PDB entry 5KWQ | X-ray diffraction, 2.80 A resolution | chain A

[Chain A]
Molecule: Poly(U)-binding-splicing factor PUF60
From: Homo sapiens
Reference sequence: Q9UHX1 (PUF60_HUMAN); residues 101-299 here correspond to UniProt positions 118-316 (UniProt number = residue number + 17)
Chain sequence (216 residues; numbered 84 to 299; the number before each row is that of its first residue):
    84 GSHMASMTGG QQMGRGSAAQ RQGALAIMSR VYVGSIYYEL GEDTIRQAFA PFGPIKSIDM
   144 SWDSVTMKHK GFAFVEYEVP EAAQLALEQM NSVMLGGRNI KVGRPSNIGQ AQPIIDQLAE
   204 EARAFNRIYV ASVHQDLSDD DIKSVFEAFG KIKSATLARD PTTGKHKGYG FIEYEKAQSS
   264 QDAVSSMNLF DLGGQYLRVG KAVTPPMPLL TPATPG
Unresolved in the structure: 84-98, 146-147, 179-181, 276, 295-299
Sequence notes: expression tag (84-100); engineered mutation Gly-106 (Arg123 in Q9UHX1), Ser-112 (Cys129 in Q9UHX1), Ala-238 (Cys255 in Q9UHX1)
UniProt features mapped onto this chain:
  - modified residue: Ser-227 (Phosphoserine), Lys-234 (N6-acetyllysine), Thr-297 (Phosphothreonine)
What the authors report for this chain:
  - self-association interface (contacts with another copy of this molecule): Val-185

[In short]
From the paper: a self-association interface involving Val-185.
Chain A is Poly(U)-binding-splicing factor PUF60 (Homo sapiens); the structure, Two Tandem RRM Domains of
FBP-Interacting Repressor (FIR), also Known as PUF60, was determined by X-ray diffraction (same publication as
5KVY, 5KW1 and 5KW6).
